5Z0M - chains A and B; structure by X-ray diffraction, 1.70 A resolution.

Chain A:
Protein: Tyrosinase
Source organism: Streptomyces castaneoglobisporus
Notes: EC 1.14.18.1
Reference sequence: Q83WS2 (Q83WS2_9ACTN); residue numbers follow UniProt; this construct covers 1-273
Chain sequence (281 residues; numbered 1 to 281; the number before each row is that of its first residue):
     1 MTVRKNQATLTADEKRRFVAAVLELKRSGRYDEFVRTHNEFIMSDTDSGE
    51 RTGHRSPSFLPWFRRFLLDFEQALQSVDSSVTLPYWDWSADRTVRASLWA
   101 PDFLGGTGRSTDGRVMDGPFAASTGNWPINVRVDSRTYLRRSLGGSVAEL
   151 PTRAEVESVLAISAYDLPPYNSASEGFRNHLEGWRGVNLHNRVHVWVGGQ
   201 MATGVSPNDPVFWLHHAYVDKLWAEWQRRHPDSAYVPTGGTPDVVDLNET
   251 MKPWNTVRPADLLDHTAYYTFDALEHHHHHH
Unresolved in the structure: 1, 275-281
Sequence notes: engineered mutation F63 (His in Q83WS2); conflict S123 (Phe in Q83WS2); expression tag (274-281)
Metal / ion sites: Cu ion site 1: H38, H54 (shared with Y98(B) of chain B); Cu ion site 2: H190, H194, H216

Chain B:
Protein: MelC
Source organism: Streptomyces castaneoglobisporus
Reference sequence: Q83WS1 (Q83WS1_9ACTN); numbering as in UniProt (aligned over 1-126)
Chain sequence (134 residues; row label = number of the first residue in the row):
     1 MPEITRRRALTAAAAVAATASAAVTLAAPAASAAGHHEPAAPESFDEVYK
    51 GRRIQGRPAGGGAHHHEHGGGYEVFVDGVQLHVMRNADGSWISVVSHYDP
   101 VPTPRAAARAAVDELQGAPLLPFPANLEHHHHHH
Unresolved in the structure: 1-39, 60-70, 124-134
Sequence notes: expression tag (127-134)
Modified positions: Y98 (3,4-dihydroxyphenylalanine; DAH)
Metal / ion sites: Cu ion: Y98 (shared with H38(A), H54(A) of chain A)

How chain A and chain B interact:
Contacting residue pairs (56; chain A residue first):
  H38(A) - Y98(B)
  N39(A) - V94(B)
  I42(A) - M84(B)
  I42(A) - H97(B)
  I42(A) - Y98(B)
  M43(A) - H82(B)
  M43(A) - M84(B)
  D45(A) - M84(B)
  T46(A) - M84(B)
  D47(A) - N86(B)
  D47(A) - A87(B)  hydrogen bond (side chain-backbone)
  H54(A) - Y98(B)
  R55(A) - M84(B)
  R55(A) - N86(B)  hydrogen bond
  R55(A) - I92(B)
  R55(A) - H97(B)
  T111(A) - Q116(B)  hydrogen bond (backbone-side chain)
  D112(A) - Q116(B)
  R132(A) - L121(B)
  V133(A) - V94(B)  hydrophobic
  V133(A) - L120(B)
  V133(A) - L121(B)  hydrogen bond (backbone-backbone)
  D134(A) - E114(B)
  D134(A) - L115(B)
  D134(A) - A118(B)
  S135(A) - A118(B)
  S135(A) - P119(B)  hydrogen bond (side chain-backbone)
  S135(A) - L121(B)
  R136(A) - E114(B)  hydrogen bond (side chain-backbone)
  R136(A) - L115(B)  hydrogen bond (side chain-backbone)
  R136(A) - Q116(B)  hydrogen bond
  R136(A) - A118(B)
  R140(A) - E114(B)  salt bridge
  S172(A) - N86(B)
  S172(A) - A87(B)
  A173(A) - A87(B)  hydrophobic
  W184(A) - N86(B)
  W184(A) - I92(B)  hydrophobic
  W184(A) - H97(B)
  W184(A) - P100(B)  hydrophobic
  R185(A) - D88(B)  salt bridge
  H190(A) - Y98(B)
  N191(A) - Y98(B)
  H194(A) - Y98(B)
  V195(A) - Y98(B)
  V195(A) - D99(B)
  M201(A) - Y98(B)
  A202(A) - V95(B)
  A202(A) - S96(B)
  A202(A) - H97(B)  hydrogen bond (backbone-backbone)
  A202(A) - Y98(B)
  T203(A) - V94(B)
  T203(A) - V95(B)
  T203(A) - Y98(B)
  G204(A) - V94(B)  hydrogen bond (backbone-backbone)
  S206(A) - Y98(B)
Also at the interface, not in a pair above, chain A (35 interface residues in all): S44, S110, G113, N171, G199
Also at the interface, not in a pair above, chain B (21 interface residues in all): R85

In short:
Chain A and chain B form an interface of 35 and 21 residues respectively, with 10 hydrogen bonds and 2 salt
bridges. Among the polar pairs are R140(A)-E114(B), R185(A)-D88(B) and D47(A)-A87(B). H38(A), H54(A) and
Y98(B) coordinate a Cu ion ion.
Here chain A is Tyrosinase and chain B is MelC, both from Streptomyces castaneoglobisporus. Entry 5Z0M
(Crystal structure of copper-bound H63F-mutated tyrosinase from Streptomyces castaneoglobisporus in complex
with the caddie protein obtained ...) was determined by X-ray diffraction.
